PDB entry 7ZYH | X-ray diffraction, 2.20 A resolution | chains A and C of the 3 polymer chains in the assembly

[Chain A]
Molecule: Cleavage and polyadenylation specificity factor subunit 4
Source organism: Homo sapiens
UniProtKB: O95639 (CPSF4_HUMAN); numbering as in UniProt (aligned over 118-178)
Chain sequence (64 residues; each row starts with the number of its first residue):
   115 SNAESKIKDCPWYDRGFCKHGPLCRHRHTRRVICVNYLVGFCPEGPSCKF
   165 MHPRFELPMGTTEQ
Not modelled in the structure: 115-121, 171-178
Differences from the reference sequence: expression tag (115-117)
Metal / ion sites: Zn2+ site 1: Cys124, Cys132, Cys138, His142; Zn2+ site 2: Cys148, Cys156, Cys162, His166
Curated features (UniProtKB/Swiss-Prot):
  - zinc finger: Glu118 to His142 (C3H1-type 4), Thr143 to Phe169 (C3H1-type 5)
What the authors report for this chain:
  - mutagenesis - Y127E/F155E: abolished binding to hFip1CD
  - mutagenesis - Y127E/Y151E: decreased stability in response to mPSF

[Chain C]
Molecule: Isoform 4 of Pre-mRNA 3'-end-processing factor FIP1
Source organism: Homo sapiens
UniProtKB: Q6UN15-4 (FIP1-4_HUMAN); residues 130-195 here = UniProt positions 130-195
Chain sequence (69 residues; each row starts with the number of its first residue):
   127 SNAGSINGVPLLEVDLDSFEDKPWRKPGADLSDYFNYGFNEDTWKAYCEK
   177 QKRIRMGLEVIPVTSTTNK
Not modelled in the structure: 127-128, 182-195
Differences from the reference sequence: expression tag (127-129)

[Interface between chain A and chain C]
Pairs across the interface (37; chain A residue first):
  Val149(A) with Ala129(C)
  Asn150(A) with Gly130(C); Ser131(C), hydrogen bond (side chain-backbone); Ile132(C); Leu137(C)
  Tyr151(A) with Ser158(C), hydrogen bond (side chain-backbone); Asp159(C); Tyr160(C); Phe161(C); Asn162(C), hydrogen bond (backbone-side chain)
  Leu152(A) with Tyr163(C), hydrogen bond (backbone-side chain)
  Val153(A) with Ala129(C), hydrophobic; Gly130(C); Tyr163(C); Trp170(C)
  Gly154(A) with Tyr160(C); Phe161(C); Asn162(C), hydrogen bond (backbone-backbone); Tyr163(C); Trp170(C)
  Phe155(A) with Leu137(C); Trp150(C), hydrophobic; Tyr160(C); Phe161(C), hydrophobic; Trp170(C)
  Cys156(A) with Tyr160(C), hydrogen bond (backbone-backbone)
  Pro157(A) with Ile132(C); Phe145(C), hydrophobic; Trp150(C); Tyr160(C)
  Gly159(A) with Asp159(C); Tyr160(C)
  Pro160(A) with Asp159(C); Tyr160(C)
  His166(A) with Asp159(C), hydrogen bond (side chain-backbone)
  Arg168(A) with Ser158(C), hydrogen bond (side chain-backbone); Asp159(C), salt bridge
Also at the interface, not in a pair above, chain A (14 interface residues in all): Glu158
Also at the interface, not in a pair above, chain C (17 interface residues in all): Leu142, Phe165, Tyr173
From the paper, about this interface:
  - pairs named by the authors: Arg168(A)-Asp159(C) (salt bridge)
  - interface residues, chain A: Tyr151(A), Phe155(A)
  - hot spots on chain A (mutagenesis) - Y127E, Y151E, F155E: decreased binding to Isoform 4 of Pre-mRNA 3'-end-processing factor FIP1 (chain C)
  - hot spots on chain C (mutagenesis) - W150E, W170E: decreased binding to Cleavage and polyadenylation specificity factor subunit 4 (chain A)
  - hot spots on chain C (mutagenesis) - F161E: abolished binding to Cleavage and polyadenylation specificity factor subunit 4 (chain A)

[Overview]
14 residues of chain A and 17 residues of chain C are in contact; the contacts include 8 hydrogen bonds and 1
salt bridge. Polar pairs include Arg168(A)-Asp159(C), Asn150(A)-Ser131(C) and Tyr151(A)-Ser158(C). The paper
describes a salt bridge between Arg168(A) and Asp159(C). The paper reports that Y127E, Y151E and F155E of
chain A reduce binding to Isoform 4 of Pre-mRNA 3'-end-processing factor FIP1 (chain C); interface residues
Tyr151(A) and Phe155(A); 8 substitutions were tested in all.
Chain A is Cleavage and polyadenylation specificity factor subunit 4 and chain C is Isoform 4 of Pre-mRNA
3'-end-processing factor FIP1, both from Homo sapiens; the structure, Crystal structure of human CPSF30 in
complex with hFip1, was determined by X-ray diffraction, deposited together with 7ZY4.
